PDB entry 6YX9 | X-ray diffraction, 2.40 A resolution | chains A and L of the 3 polymer chains in the assembly

Chain A:
Protein: Adiponectin receptor protein 2
Organism: Homo sapiens
UniProt: Q86V24 (PAQR2_HUMAN); numbering as in UniProt (aligned over 100-386)
Amino-acid sequence (292 residues; numbered -4 to 386; 99 numbers in that range are skipped by the numbering (no residue carries them; nothing is unmodelled there); the number before each row is that of its first residue; numbers below 1 keep their minus sign (Gly-4 is residue -4)):
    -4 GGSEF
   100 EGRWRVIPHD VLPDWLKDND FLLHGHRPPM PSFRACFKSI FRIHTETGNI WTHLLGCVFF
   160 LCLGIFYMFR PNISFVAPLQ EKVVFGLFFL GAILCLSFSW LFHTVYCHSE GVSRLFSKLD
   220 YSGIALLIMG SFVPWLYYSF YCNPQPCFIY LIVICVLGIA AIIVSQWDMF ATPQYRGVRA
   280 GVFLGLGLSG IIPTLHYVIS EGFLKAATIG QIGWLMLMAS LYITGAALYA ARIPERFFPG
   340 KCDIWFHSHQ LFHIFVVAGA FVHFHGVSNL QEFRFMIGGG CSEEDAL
Unresolved in the structure: -4 to -2, 383-386
Sequence notes: expression tag (-4 to 0)
Bound ions: Zn2+: His202, His348, His352 (together with oleic acid)

Chain L:
Protein: V region light chain
Organism: Homo sapiens
Amino-acid sequence (108 residues; numbered 0 to 107; the number before each row is that of its first residue; numbering starts at 0):
     0 SDIQMTQSPA SLSASVGETV TITCRASGNI HNFLAWYQQK QGKSPQVLVY NAKTLADGVP
    60 SRFSGSGSGT QYSLKINSLQ PEDFGSYYCQ QFWSTPYTFG GGTKLEIN

How chain A and chain L interact:
Contacting residue pairs - 18 pairs, chain A then chain L:
  Phe0(A) with Trp92(L); Ser93(L); Thr94(L)
  Glu100(A) with Trp92(L), hydrogen bond; Ser93(L)
  Gly101(A) with Trp92(L), hydrogen bond (backbone-backbone)
  Arg102(A) with Thr94(L); Tyr96(L), hydrogen bond
  Pro128(A) with Asn50(L), hydrogen bond (backbone-side chain)
  Met129(A) with Phe32(L), hydrophobic
  Pro130(A) with His30(L); Asn31(L), hydrogen bond (backbone-side chain); Phe32(L); Asn50(L)
  Ser131(A) with His30(L); Phe32(L); Trp92(L)
  Arg133(A) with His30(L), hydrogen bond
Other interface residues (no listed pair), chain A (10 interface residues in all): Ala134

Summary:
10 residues of chain A and 8 residues of chain L are in contact, with 6 hydrogen bonds. Among the polar pairs
are Glu100(A)-Trp92(L), Arg102(A)-Tyr96(L) and Pro128(A)-Asn50(L). His202(A), His348(A) and His352(A) form the
Zn2+ site.
Chain A is Adiponectin receptor protein 2 and chain L is V region light chain, both from Homo sapiens; the
structure, Cryogenic human adiponectin receptor 2 (ADIPOR2) at 2.4 A resolution, was determined by X-ray
diffraction (same publication as 6YXD, 6YXF and 6YXG).
